6RVH - chains A and B; structure by X-ray diffraction, 3.00 A resolution.

# Chain A (and B)
Name: NADH oxidase
Source organism: Thermus thermophilus
Notes: EC 1.6.-.-; chain B of this document is another copy of the same molecule, construct and numbering; everything in this record applies to it too
Reference sequence: Q72HK3 (Q72HK3_THET2); numbering as in UniProt (aligned over 1-443)
Amino-acid sequence (443 residues; numbered 1 to 443; the number before each row is that of its first residue):
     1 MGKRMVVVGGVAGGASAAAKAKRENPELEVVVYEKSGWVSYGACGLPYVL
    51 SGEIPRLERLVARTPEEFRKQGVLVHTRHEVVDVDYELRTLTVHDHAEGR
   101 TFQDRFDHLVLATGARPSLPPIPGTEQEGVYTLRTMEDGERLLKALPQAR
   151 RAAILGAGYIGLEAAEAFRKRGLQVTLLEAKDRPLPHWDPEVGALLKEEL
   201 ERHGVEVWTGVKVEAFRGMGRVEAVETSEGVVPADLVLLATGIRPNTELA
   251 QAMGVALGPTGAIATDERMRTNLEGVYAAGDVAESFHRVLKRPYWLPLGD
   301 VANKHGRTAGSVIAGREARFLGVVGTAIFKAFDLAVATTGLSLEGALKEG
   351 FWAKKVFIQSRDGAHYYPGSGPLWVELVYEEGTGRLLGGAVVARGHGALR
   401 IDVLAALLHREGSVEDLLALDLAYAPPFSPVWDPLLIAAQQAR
Covalently attached groups: coenzyme A (COA) linked to Cys-44
Ligand contacts:
  - coenzyme A (COA), molecule 1: Val-11, Ala-12, Ala-15, Ser-16, Ala-19, Lys-20, Arg-23, Ser-40, Tyr-41, Gly-42, Ala-43, Ala-62, Arg-63, Phe-68, Gly-299, Asn-303, Arg-307
  - coenzyme A (COA), molecule 2: Ile-358, Gln-359, Ser-360, Tyr-424, Val-431, Ile-437, Gln-441, Ala-442
  - FAD (flavin-adenine dinucleotide), molecule 1: Val-8, Gly-9, Gly-10, Val-11, Ala-12, Gly-13, Gly-14, Tyr-33, Glu-34, Lys-35, Ser-36, Tyr-41, Ala-43, Pro-47, His-79, Glu-80, Val-81, Ala-112, Thr-113, Gly-114, Ala-115, Leu-133, Arg-134, Thr-135, Tyr-159, Ile-160, Glu-163, Asn-246, Leu-249, Ala-279, Gly-280, Asp-281, Pro-297, Leu-298, Gly-299, Asp-300, Ala-302, Ile-328
  - FAD, molecule 2: Tyr-424, Ala-425, Pro-426
  - menadione (VK3): Arg-361, Ala-364, His-365, Pro-430, Val-431

# Interface between chain A and chain B
Pairs across the interface (106; chain A residue first):
  Cys-44(A) with Tyr-424(B), hydrophobic; Pro-426(B)
  Gly-45(A) with Tyr-366(B)
  Tyr-48(A) with Tyr-367(B), hydrophobic; Pro-427(B)
  Glu-53(A) with Tyr-367(B); Pro-368(B)
  Ile-54(A) with Tyr-366(B), hydrophobic; Pro-368(B)
  Arg-59(A) with His-365(B); Tyr-366(B)
  Leu-60(A) with Tyr-366(B), hydrophobic
  Val-61(A) with His-365(B)
  Gly-299(A) with Val-431(B)
  Asp-300(A) with Asp-421(B); Leu-422(B); Tyr-424(B); Val-431(B)
  Asn-303(A) with Val-431(B); Trp-432(B), hydrogen bond
  Lys-304(A) with Leu-420(B); Trp-432(B); Leu-436(B)
  Arg-307(A) with Trp-432(B); Gln-441(B), hydrogen bond
  Val-323(A) with Asp-421(B)
  Val-324(A) with Asp-421(B), hydrogen bond (backbone-side chain)
  Gly-325(A) with Asp-421(B), hydrogen bond (backbone-side chain)
  Thr-326(A) with Asp-421(B), hydrogen bond (side chain-backbone); Leu-422(B); Ala-423(B)
  Ile-328(A) with Ala-423(B), hydrophobic; Tyr-424(B); Ala-425(B); Phe-428(B), hydrophobic
  Lys-330(A) with Phe-428(B)
  Ala-335(A) with Phe-428(B), hydrophobic
  Asp-362(A) with His-396(B)
  His-365(A) with Arg-59(B); Val-61(B), hydrogen bond (side chain-backbone)
  Tyr-366(A) with Gly-42(B); Cys-44(B); Gly-45(B), hydrogen bond (side chain-backbone); Ile-54(B), hydrophobic; Arg-59(B); Leu-60(B), hydrophobic
  Tyr-367(A) with Tyr-48(B), hydrophobic; Glu-53(B); Lys-330(B)
  Pro-368(A) with Glu-53(B); Ile-54(B)
  Gly-395(A) with His-396(B)
  His-396(A) with Asp-362(B); Gly-395(B); His-396(B), hydrogen bond; Phe-428(B)
  Gly-397(A) with Gly-397(B)
  Leu-399(A) with Arg-400(B); Phe-428(B)
  Arg-400(A) with Leu-399(B)
  Asp-402(A) with Val-403(B); Leu-422(B); Ala-423(B), hydrogen bond (side chain-backbone); Asp-433(B)
  Val-403(A) with Asp-402(B)
  Ala-405(A) with Asp-421(B)
  Ala-406(A) with Leu-420(B), hydrophobic
  His-409(A) with Ala-419(B), hydrogen bond (side chain-backbone); Leu-420(B)
  Arg-410(A) with Arg-410(B)
  Ala-419(A) with His-409(B), hydrogen bond (backbone-side chain)
  Leu-420(A) with Lys-304(B), hydrogen bond (backbone-side chain); Ala-406(B), hydrophobic; His-409(B)
  Asp-421(A) with Asp-300(B); Val-323(B); Val-324(B), hydrogen bond (side chain-backbone); Gly-325(B), hydrogen bond (side chain-backbone); Thr-326(B), hydrogen bond (backbone-side chain); Ala-405(B)
  Leu-422(A) with Asp-300(B); Lys-304(B); Thr-326(B); Asp-402(B)
  Ala-423(A) with Thr-326(B); Ile-328(B), hydrophobic; Asp-402(B), hydrogen bond (backbone-side chain)
  Tyr-424(A) with Cys-44(B), hydrophobic; Asp-300(B); Ile-328(B)
  Ala-425(A) with Ile-328(B)
  Pro-426(A) with Cys-44(B)
  Pro-427(A) with Tyr-48(B)
  Phe-428(A) with Ile-328(B), hydrophobic; Lys-330(B); Ala-335(B), hydrophobic; His-396(B)
  Val-431(A) with Gly-299(B); Asp-300(B); Asn-303(B)
  Trp-432(A) with Asn-303(B), hydrogen bond; Lys-304(B); Arg-307(B)
  Asp-433(A) with Asp-402(B)
  Leu-436(A) with Lys-304(B)
  Gln-441(A) with Arg-307(B), hydrogen bond
Interface residues without a listed pair, chain A (58 interface residues in all): Gly-42, Ala-62, Leu-296, Leu-321, Gly-322, Phe-329, Ile-401
Interface residues without a listed pair, chain B (58 interface residues in all): Ala-62, Leu-296, Leu-321, Gly-322, Phe-329, Ile-401

# Overview
Chain A and chain B each contribute 58 residues to their interface; the contacts include 18 hydrogen bonds.
Among the polar pairs are Asn-303(A)/Trp-432(B), Arg-307(A)/Gln-441(B) and Val-324(A)/Asp-421(B). Ligands of
chain A: flavin-adenine dinucleotide, menadione and coenzyme A. Coenzyme A is covalently linked to Cys-44(A).
Both chains are NADH oxidase (Thermus thermophilus). Entry 6RVH (NADH-dependent Coenzyme A Disulfide Reductase
soaked with Menadione) was determined by X-ray diffraction (same publication as 6RUZ and 6RVB).
